PDB entry 7NZ3 | electron microscopy, 11.00 A resolution (very low resolution: no residue pairs are listed; an interface is given only as per-side residue counts) | chains C1 and E1 of the 24 polymer chains in the assembly

[Chain C1]
Protein: Chromosome partition protein MukF
From: Photorhabdus thracensis
Reference sequence: A0A0F7LMQ4 (A0A0F7LMQ4_9GAMM); numbering as in UniProt (aligned over 1-440)
Chain sequence (440 residues; numbered 1 to 440; the number before each row is that of its first residue):
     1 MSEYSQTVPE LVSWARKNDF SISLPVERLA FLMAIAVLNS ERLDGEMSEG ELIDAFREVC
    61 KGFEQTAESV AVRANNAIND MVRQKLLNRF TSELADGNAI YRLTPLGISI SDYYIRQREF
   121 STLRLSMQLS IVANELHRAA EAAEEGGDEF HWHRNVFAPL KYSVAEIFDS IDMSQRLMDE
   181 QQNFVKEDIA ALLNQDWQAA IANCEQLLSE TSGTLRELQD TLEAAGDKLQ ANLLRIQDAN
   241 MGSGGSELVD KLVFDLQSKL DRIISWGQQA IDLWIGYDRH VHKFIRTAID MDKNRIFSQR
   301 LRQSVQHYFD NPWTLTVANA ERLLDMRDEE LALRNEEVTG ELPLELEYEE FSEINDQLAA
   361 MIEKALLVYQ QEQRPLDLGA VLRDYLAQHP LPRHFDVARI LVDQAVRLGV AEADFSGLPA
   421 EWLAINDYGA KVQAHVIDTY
Not modelled in the structure: 1-9, 23-118

[Chain E1]
Protein: Chromosome partition protein MukE
From: Photorhabdus thracensis
Reference sequence: A0A0F7LPV6 (A0A0F7LPV6_9GAMM); numbering as in UniProt (aligned over 1-240)
Chain sequence (240 residues; numbered 1 to 240; the number before each row is that of its first residue):
     1 MSSTHIEQFM PVKLAQALAN SLFPELDSQL RAGRHIGIDD LDNHAFLMDF QEQLEEFYAR
    61 YNVELIRAPE GFFYLRPRST TLIPRSVLSE LDMMVGKILC YLYLSPERLA NQGIFTSQEL
   121 YEELISLADE GKLMKFVNQR SSGSDLDKQK LQEKVRTTLN RLRRLGMVYF LPNNNNKFTI
   181 TEAVFRFGAD VRSGDDPREI QLRMIRDGEA MPVEGSLSLD DSENDETPDN SAEGAGDEQP
Not modelled in the structure: 1, 214-240

[How chain C1 and chain E1 interact]
At this resolution (11 A) residue pairs are not listed: 32 residues of chain C1 and 56 of chain E1 lie at the interface.

[In short]
32 residues of chain C1 face 56 of chain E1 across their interface.
Chain C1 is Chromosome partition protein MukF and chain E1 is Chromosome partition protein MukE, both from
Photorhabdus thracensis; the structure, Cryo-EM structure of apposed MukBEF-MatP monomers on DNA, was
determined by electron microscopy together with 7NYW, 7NYX, 7NYY, 7NYZ, 7NZ0, 7NZ2 and 7NZ4 from the same
study.
